7T0V - chains A and F of the 7 polymer chains in the assembly; structure by electron microscopy, 3.67 A resolution.

# Chain A (and F)
Name: Rix7
Organism: Chaetomium thermophilum
Notes: chain F of this document is another copy of the same molecule, construct and numbering; everything in this record applies to it too
UniProt: G0RZG1 (G0RZG1_CHATD); residues 1-802 here = UniProt positions 1-802
Chain sequence (813 residues; numbered 1 to 813; the number before each row is that of its first residue):
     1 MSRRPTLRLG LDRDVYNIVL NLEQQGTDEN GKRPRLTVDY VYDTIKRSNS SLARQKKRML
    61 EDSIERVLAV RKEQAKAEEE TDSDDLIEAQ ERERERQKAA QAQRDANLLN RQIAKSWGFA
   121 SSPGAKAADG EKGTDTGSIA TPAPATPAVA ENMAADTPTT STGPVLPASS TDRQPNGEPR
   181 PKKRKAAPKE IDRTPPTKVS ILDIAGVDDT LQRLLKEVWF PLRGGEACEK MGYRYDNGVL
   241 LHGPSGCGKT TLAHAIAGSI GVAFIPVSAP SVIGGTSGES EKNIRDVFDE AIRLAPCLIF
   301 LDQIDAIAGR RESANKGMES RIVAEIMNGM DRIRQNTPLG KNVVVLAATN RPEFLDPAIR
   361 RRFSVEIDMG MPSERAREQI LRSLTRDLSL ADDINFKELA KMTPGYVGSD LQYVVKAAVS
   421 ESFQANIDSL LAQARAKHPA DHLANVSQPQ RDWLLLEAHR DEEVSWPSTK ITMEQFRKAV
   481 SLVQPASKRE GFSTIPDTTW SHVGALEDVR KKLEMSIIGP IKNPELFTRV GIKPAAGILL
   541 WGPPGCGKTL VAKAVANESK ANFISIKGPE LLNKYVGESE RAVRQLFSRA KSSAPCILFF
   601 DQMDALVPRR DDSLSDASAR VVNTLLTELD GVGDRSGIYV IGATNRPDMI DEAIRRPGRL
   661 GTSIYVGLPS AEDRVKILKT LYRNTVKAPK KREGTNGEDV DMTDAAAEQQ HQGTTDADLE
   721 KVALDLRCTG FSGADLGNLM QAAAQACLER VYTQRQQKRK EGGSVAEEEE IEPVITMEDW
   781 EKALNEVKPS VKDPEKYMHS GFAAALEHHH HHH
Unresolved in the structure: 1-192, 440-445, 687-713, 761-767, 801-813 (chain F: 1-192, 440-445, 687-713, 761-768, 791-813)
Construct notes: conflict Gln303 (Glu in G0RZG1), Gln602 (Glu in G0RZG1); expression tag (803-813)
Bound ions: Mg2+ site 1: Thr250 (together with ATP); Mg2+ site 2: Thr549 (together with ATP)
Residues lining bound ligands:
  - ATP (adenosine-5'-triphosphate), molecule 1: Asp203, Ile204, Ala205, Pro244, Ser245, Gly246, Cys247, Gly248, Lys249, Thr250, Thr251, Asn350, Ile380, Leu384, Gly408, Ser409, Gln412
  - ATP, molecule 2: His502, Val503, Gly504, Leu506, Pro543, Pro544, Gly545, Cys546, Gly547, Lys548, Thr549, Leu550, Gln602, Asn645, Ile677, Thr680, Leu681, Gly733, Ala734

# How chain A and chain F interact
Pairs across the interface (76):
  Ile201(A) - Gln450(F)
  Ile201(A) - Trp453(F)  hydrophobic
  Leu202(A) - Val446(F)  hydrophobic
  Leu202(A) - Leu454(F)  hydrophobic
  Ile204(A) - Gln450(F)
  Asp208(A) - Ser447(F)  hydrogen bond
  Asp208(A) - Pro449(F)
  Asp208(A) - Gln450(F)
  Leu211(A) - Trp453(F)  hydrogen bond (backbone-side chain)
  Gln212(A) - Pro449(F)
  Leu214(A) - Trp453(F)
  Leu215(A) - Trp453(F)
  Leu215(A) - Leu456(F)  hydrophobic
  Trp219(A) - Leu430(F)  hydrophobic
  Trp219(A) - Trp453(F)  hydrophobic
  Trp219(A) - Leu456(F)  hydrophobic
  Phe220(A) - Phe423(F)  hydrophobic
  Phe220(A) - Ile427(F)  hydrophobic
  Arg223(A) - Trp466(F)
  Gly224(A) - Trp466(F)
  Glu226(A) - Glu463(F)
  Ala227(A) - Phe423(F)  hydrophobic
  Ala227(A) - Trp466(F)  hydrophobic
  Cys228(A) - Phe423(F)  hydrophobic
  Lys230(A) - Ser389(F)
  Lys230(A) - Ser468(F)
  Met231(A) - Asp387(F)
  Met231(A) - Leu388(F)
  Met231(A) - Ser389(F)  hydrogen bond
  Met231(A) - Phe423(F)  hydrophobic
  Met231(A) - Ile471(F)  hydrophobic
  Gly232(A) - Asp387(F)
  Gly232(A) - Leu388(F)
  Tyr233(A) - Leu388(F)  hydrophobic
  Tyr233(A) - Lys416(F)
  Tyr233(A) - Val419(F)  hydrophobic
  Ile256(A) - Trp453(F)  hydrophobic
  Gly258(A) - Arg460(F)
  Ser259(A) - Glu457(F)
  Ser259(A) - Arg460(F)
  Ile260(A) - Arg460(F)
  Arg311(A) - Ala306(F)  hydrogen bond (side chain-backbone)
  Arg311(A) - Lys316(F)  hydrogen bond (backbone-side chain)
  Glu312(A) - Lys316(F)
  Glu312(A) - Glu319(F)
  Ala314(A) - Lys316(F)  hydrogen bond (backbone-side chain)
  Asn315(A) - Lys316(F)
  Arg361(A) - Ser245(F)
  Met515(A) - Gln745(F)
  Met515(A) - Leu748(F)  hydrophobic
  Met515(A) - Tyr752(F)  hydrophobic
  Ser516(A) - Gln745(F)  hydrogen bond
  Leu526(A) - Pro773(F)  hydrophobic
  Phe527(A) - Leu748(F)  hydrophobic
  Phe527(A) - Tyr752(F)
  Arg529(A) - Thr685(F)
  Arg529(A) - Val686(F)
  Arg529(A) - Glu772(F)
  Arg529(A) - Pro773(F)
  Val530(A) - Ala744(F)
  Val530(A) - Leu748(F)  hydrophobic
  Val530(A) - Ile775(F)  hydrophobic
  Gly531(A) - Thr685(F)
  Ile532(A) - Leu748(F)  hydrophobic
  Arg610(A) - Ala605(F)
  Asp612(A) - Asp611(F)
  Asp612(A) - Ser613(F)  hydrogen bond (backbone-side chain)
  Asp616(A) - Ser615(F)  hydrogen bond
  Asp616(A) - Ala617(F)
  Asn623(A) - Leu572(F)
  Thr627(A) - Pro569(F)
  Glu652(A) - Arg646(F)  salt bridge
  Ala653(A) - Arg646(F)
  Arg656(A) - Arg646(F)
  Pro657(A) - Ala734(F)  hydrophobic
  Arg659(A) - Gln602(F)  hydrogen bond
Interface residues without a listed pair, chain A (56 interface residues in all): Ala205, Lys216, Ser320, Arg321, Asn328, Gln379, Lys511, Thr528, Ser613, Arg620
Interface residues without a listed pair, chain F (60 interface residues in all): Pro270, Ile273, Gly274, Gly275, Ile307, Ala314, Asn350, Asp452, Asp461, Thr469, Pro544, Lys574, Leu614, Met649, Gln741, Glu749

# Overview
56 residues of chain A and 60 residues of chain F are in contact; the contacts include 10 hydrogen bonds and 1
salt bridge. Polar contacts include Glu652(A)-Arg646(F), Asp208(A)-Ser447(F) and Leu211(A)-Trp453(F). Bound to
chain A: ATP.
Both chains are Rix7 (Chaetomium thermophilum). Entry 7T0V (CryoEM structure of the crosslinked Rix7
AAA-ATPase) was determined by electron microscopy (same publication as 7SWL and 7T3I).
